PDB entry 2FPD | X-ray diffraction, 2.05 A resolution | chains A and B of the 4 polymer chains in the assembly

[Chain A (and B)]
Protein: C-jun-amino-terminal kinase interacting protein 1
Source organism: Rattus norvegicus
Notes: fragment: SH3 domain, residues 1-60; chain B of this document is another copy of the same molecule, construct and numbering; everything in this record applies to it too
Reference sequence: Q9R237 (JIP1_RAT); residues 1-60 here correspond to UniProt positions 487-546 (UniProt number = residue number + 486)
Sequence (62 residues; each row starts with the number of its first residue; numbers below 1 keep their minus sign (Gly-1 is residue -1)):
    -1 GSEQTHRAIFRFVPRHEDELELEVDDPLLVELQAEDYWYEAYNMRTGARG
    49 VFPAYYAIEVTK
Modified residues: Mse42 (selenomethionine; parent Met)
Construct notes: cloning artifact (-1 to 0); modified residue (42)

[Interface between chain A and chain B]
Pairs across the interface (14; chain A residue first):
  Gln31(A) with Arg5(B), hydrogen bond; Ile56(B); Thr59(B)
  Tyr35(A) with Asp23(B), hydrogen bond
  Tyr53(A) with Ile7(B), hydrogen bond (side chain-backbone); Phe8(B), hydrophobic; Val22(B)
  Glu57(A) with Tyr53(B); Ala55(B); Ile56(B)
  Lys60(A) with Tyr37(B); Ala52(B), hydrogen bond (side chain-backbone); Tyr53(B); Ala55(B), hydrogen bond (side chain-backbone)
Other interface residues (no listed pair), chain A (6 interface residues in all): Tyr37
Other interface residues (no listed pair), chain B (12 interface residues in all): Tyr35

[In short]
Chain A and chain B form an interface of 6 and 12 residues respectively; the contacts include 5 hydrogen
bonds. Among the polar pairs are Gln31(A)-Arg5(B), Tyr35(A)-Asp23(B) and Tyr53(A)-Ile7(B).
Chain A and chain B are both C-jun-amino-terminal kinase interacting protein 1 (Rattus norvegicus); the
structure, Sad structure determination: crystal structure of the intrinsic dimerization sh3 domain of the ib1
scaffold protein, was determined by X-ray diffraction (same publication as 2FPE and 2FPF).
